5C13 - chains A and P of the 4 polymer chains in the assembly; structure by X-ray diffraction, 2.10 A resolution.

== Chain A ==
Molecule: Transcription initiation factor TFIID subunit 3
Organism: Homo sapiens
Notes: fragment: PHD finger domain
Reference sequence: Q5VWG9 (TAF3_HUMAN); residues 857-917 here correspond to UniProt positions 855-915 (UniProt number = residue number - 2)
Chain sequence (64 residues; each row starts with the number of its first residue):
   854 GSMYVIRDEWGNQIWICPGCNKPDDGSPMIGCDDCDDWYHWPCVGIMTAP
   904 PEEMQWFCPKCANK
Not modelled in the structure: 854-855, 915-917
Differences from the reference sequence: expression tag (854-856)
UniProt features mapped onto this chain:
  - zinc finger: Ile867 to Lys917 (PHD-type)
  - binding site (Zn(2+)): Cys870, Cys873, Cys885, Cys888, His893, Cys896, Cys911, Cys914
Metal / ion sites: Zn2+ site 1: Cys870, Cys873, His893, Cys896; Zn2+ site 2: Cys885, Cys888, Cys911, Cys914

== Chain P ==
Molecule: H3 peptide
Chain sequence (10 residues; each row starts with the number of its first residue):
     1 ARTXQTARKS
Not modelled in the structure: 7-10
Modified / non-standard residues: 4WQ ((2S)-2-amino-7,7-dimethyloctanoic acid) at position 4

== How chain A and chain P interact ==
Residue-residue contacts - 19 pairs, chain A then chain P:
  Trp868(A) with 4WQ_4(P)
  Pro881(A) with 4WQ_4(P)
  Met882(A) with Thr3(P); 4WQ_4(P), hydrogen bond (backbone-backbone)
  Ile883(A) with Arg2(P); Thr3(P)
  Gly884(A) with Arg2(P), hydrogen bond (backbone-backbone)
  Cys885(A) with Arg2(P), hydrogen bond (backbone-side chain)
  Asp886(A) with Arg2(P), salt bridge
  Asp889(A) with Arg2(P), salt bridge
  Trp891(A) with Arg2(P); Thr3(P); 4WQ_4(P)
  Trp894(A) with Thr3(P)
  Pro903(A) with Thr3(P)
  Pro904(A) with Ala1(P), hydrogen bond (backbone-backbone)
  Glu905(A) with Ala1(P)
  Met907(A) with Ala1(P), hydrogen bond (backbone-backbone)
  Trp909(A) with Ala1(P)
Other interface residues (no listed pair), chain A (16 interface residues in all): Gln908
Other interface residues (no listed pair), chain P (5 interface residues in all): Gln5

== Overview ==
16 residues of chain A and 5 residues of chain P are in contact, with 5 hydrogen bonds and 2 salt bridges.
Polar pairs include Asp886(A)-Arg2(P), Asp889(A)-Arg2(P) and Cys885(A)-Arg2(P). UniProt lists 8 Zn2+-binding
residues on chain A.
Here chain A is Transcription initiation factor TFIID subunit 3 (Homo sapiens) and chain P is H3 peptide.
Entry 5C13 (Crystal Structure of TAF3 PHD finger bound to histone H3C4me3 peptide) was determined by X-ray
diffraction.
